Entry 1X8G (X-ray diffraction, 1.70 A resolution); this record covers chain A.

# Chain A
Name: Beta-lactamase
From: Aeromonas hydrophila
Notes: EC 3.5.2.6
Reference sequence: P26918 (BLAB_AERHY); the author numbering skips numbers that UniProt does not, so the offset changes along the chain: 41-60 = UniProt 28-47; 67-100 = UniProt 48-81; 102-106 = UniProt 82-86; 108-131 = UniProt 87-110; 5 more segments
Sequence (227 residues; row label = number of the first residue in the row; note: 40 numbers in that range are skipped by the numbering (no residue carries them; nothing is unmodelled there)):
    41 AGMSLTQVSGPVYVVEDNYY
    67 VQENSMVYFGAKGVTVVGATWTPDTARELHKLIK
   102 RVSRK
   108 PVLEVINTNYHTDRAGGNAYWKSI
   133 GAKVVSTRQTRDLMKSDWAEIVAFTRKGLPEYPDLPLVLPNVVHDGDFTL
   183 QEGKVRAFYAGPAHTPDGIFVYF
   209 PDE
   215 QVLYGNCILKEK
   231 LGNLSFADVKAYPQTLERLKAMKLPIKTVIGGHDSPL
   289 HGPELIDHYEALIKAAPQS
Not modelled in the structure: 306-307
UniProt features mapped onto this chain:
  - binding site (Zn(2+)): D120, C221, H263
  - binding site (substrate): T157, H196, K224, N233
Bound ions: Zn2+: D120, C221, H263 (together with carbonate ion)
Residues lining bound ligands: carbonate ion (CO3): D120, H196, C221, K224, H263
From the paper describing this entry:
  - Zn2+ coordination: D120, C221, H263
  - contacts within the chain: D57-E69 (hydrogen bond), E69-R121 (salt bridge), N70-R121 (hydrogen bond), R121-Y218 (hydrogen bond), R121-G262 (hydrogen bond), T197-D199 (hydrogen bond), T142-D199 (hydrogen bond)
  - mutagenesis - N220G: unchanged catalytic activity
  - binding site for carbonate ion: K224
  - catalytic residues: H118, H196 (proposed by the authors, not directly observed)
  - specificity-determining residues: F156, F236 (proposed by the authors, not directly observed)

# Overview
Ligands of chain A: carbonate ion. The Zn2+ site is built by D120, C221 and H263. UniProt lists 3 Zn2+-binding
residues and 4 substrate-binding residues. From the paper: catalytic residues H118 and H196; N220G leaves
catalytic activity unchanged.
Chain A is Beta-lactamase (Aeromonas hydrophila); the structure, Crystal Structure of the Mono-Zinc
Carbapenemase CphA from Aeromonas Hydrophyla, was determined by X-ray diffraction, deposited together with
1X8H and 1X8I.
